7U52 - chains H and J of the 10 polymer chains in the assembly; structure by electron microscopy, 3.40 A resolution.

Chain H:
Molecule: Histone H2B type 1-C/E/F/G/I
From: Homo sapiens
UniProtKB: P62807 (H2B1C_HUMAN); residues 1-125 here correspond to UniProt positions 2-126 (UniProt number = residue number + 1)
Chain sequence (125 residues; numbered 1 to 125; the number before each row is that of its first residue):
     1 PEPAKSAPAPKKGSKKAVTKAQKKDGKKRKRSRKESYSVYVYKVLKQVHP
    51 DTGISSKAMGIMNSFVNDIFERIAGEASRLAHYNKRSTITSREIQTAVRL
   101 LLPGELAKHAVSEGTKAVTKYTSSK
Disordered / not traced: 1-31, 125
UniProt features mapped onto this chain:
  - modified residue: Pro1 (N-acetylproline), Glu2 (ADP-ribosyl glutamic acid), Lys5 (N6-(2-hydroxyisobutyryl)lysine), Ser6 (ADP-ribosylserine), Lys11 (N6-(beta-hydroxybutyryl)lysine), Lys12 (N6-(2-hydroxyisobutyryl)lysine), Ser14 (Phosphoserine), Lys15 (N6-acetyllysine), Lys16 (N6-(beta-hydroxybutyryl)lysine), Lys20 (N6-(2-hydroxyisobutyryl)lysine), Lys23 (N6-(2-hydroxyisobutyryl)lysine), Lys24 (N6-(2-hydroxyisobutyryl)lysine), Lys34 (N6-(2-hydroxyisobutyryl)lysine), Glu35 (PolyADP-ribosyl glutamic acid), Ser36 (Phosphoserine), Lys43 (N6-(2-hydroxyisobutyryl)lysine), Lys46 (N6-(2-hydroxyisobutyryl)lysine), Lys57 (N6,N6-dimethyllysine), Arg79 (Dimethylated arginine), Lys85 (N6,N6,N6-trimethyllysine) and 6 more in UniProt
  - glycosylation: Ser112 (O-linked (GlcNAc) serine)
  - cross-link (Glycyl lysine isopeptide (Lys-Gly)): Lys5 (interchain with G-Cter in SUMO2), Lys20 (interchain with G-Cter in SUMO2), Lys34 (interchain with G-Cter in ubiquitin), Lys120 (interchain with G-Cter in ubiquitin)

Chain J:
Molecule: 147-nt DNA strand
Sequence (147 nucleotides; each row starts with the number of its first residue):
     1 ATCGGATGTATATATCTGACACGTGCCTGGAGACTAGGGAGTAATCCCCT
    51 TGGCGGTTAAAACGCGGGGGACAGCGCGTACGTGCGTTTAAGCGGTGCTA
   101 GAGCTGTCTACGACCAATTGAGCGGCCTCGGCACCGGGATTCTCGAT
Disordered / not traced: 1, 147

Interface between chain H and chain J:
Residue-residue contacts (12; chain H residue first):
  Ser32(H) - DC104(J)  phosphate contact
  Tyr42(H) - DA21(J)  sugar contact
  Gly53(H) - DA21(J)  phosphate contact
  Ile54(H) - DA21(J)  phosphate contact
  Ser55(H) - DC20(J)  phosphate contact
  Ser56(H) - DC20(J)  hydrogen bond to the phosphate
  Arg86(H) - DA40(J)  phosphate contact
  Arg86(H) - DG41(J)  salt bridge to the phosphate
  Ser87(H) - DG39(J)  hydrogen bond to the phosphate
  Ser87(H) - DA40(J)  hydrogen bond to the phosphate
  Thr88(H) - DG39(J)  phosphate contact
  Thr88(H) - DA40(J)  hydrogen bond to the phosphate
Interface residues without a listed pair, chain H (10 interface residues in all): Lys85
Interface residues without a listed pair, chain J (7 interface residues in all): DC22

In short:
The interface between chain H and chain J involves 10 residues on one side and 7 on the other, with 4 hydrogen
bonds and 1 salt bridge. Polar pairs include Ser56(H)-DC20(J), Ser87(H)-DG39(J) and Ser87(H)-DA40(J).
Here chain H is Histone H2B type 1-C/E/F/G/I (Homo sapiens) and chain J is a 147-nt DNA strand. Entry 7U52
(nucleosome core particle with AP-site at SHL-6.5) was determined by electron microscopy together with 7U50,
7U51 and 7U53 from the same study.
